Entry 8FVH (electron microscopy, 3.10 A resolution); this record covers chains Z and f of the 36 polymer chains in the assembly.

Chain Z:
Protein: E217 head-to-tail connector protein gp27
Organism: Pseudomonas phage vB_PaeM_E217
UniProtKB: A0A2K8HNR2 (A0A2K8HNR2_9CAUD); residues 1-155 here = UniProt positions 1-155
Amino-acid sequence (155 residues; each row starts with the number of its first residue):
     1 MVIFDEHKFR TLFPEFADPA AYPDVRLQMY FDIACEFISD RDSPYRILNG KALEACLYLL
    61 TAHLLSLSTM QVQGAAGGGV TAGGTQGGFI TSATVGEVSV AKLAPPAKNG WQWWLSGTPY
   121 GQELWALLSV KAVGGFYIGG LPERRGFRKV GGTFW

Chain f:
Protein: E217 portal protein gp19
Organism: Pseudomonas phage vB_PaeM_E217
UniProtKB: A0A2K8HWX3 (A0A2K8HWX3_9CAUD); residue numbers follow UniProt; this construct covers 96-528
Amino-acid sequence (433 residues; row label = number of the first residue in the row):
    96 PTMLQDWYNS QGFIGYQACA IISQHWLVDK ACSMSGEDAA RNGWELKSDG RKLSDEQSAL
   156 IARRDMEFRV KDNLVELNRF KNVFGVRIAL FVVESDDPDY YEKPFNPDGV TPGSYKGISQ
   216 IDPYWAMPQL TAGSTADPSS EHFYEPDFWI ISGKKYHRSH LVVVRGPQPP DILKPTYIFG
   276 GIPLTQRIYE RVYAAERTAN EAPLLAMSKR TSTIHVDVEK AIANEEAFNA RLAFWIANRD
   336 NHGVKVLGID EGMEQFDTNL ADFDSIIMNQ YQLVAAIAKT PATKLLGTSP KGFNATGEHE
   396 TISYHEELES IQEHIFDPLL ERHYLLLAKS EEIDVQLEIV WNPVDSTSSQ QQAELNNKKA
   456 ATDEIYINSG VVSPDEVRER LRDDPRSGYN RLTDDQAETE PGMSPENLAE FEKAGAQSAK
   516 AKGEAERAEA QAG

How chain Z and chain f interact:
Contacting residue pairs (13):
  Glu143(Z) - Arg292(f)  salt bridge
  Gly146(Z) - Tyr288(f)
  Phe147(Z) - Ala289(f)  hydrophobic
  Arg148(Z) - Trp102(f)
  Arg148(Z) - Ser105(f)  hydrogen bond
  Arg148(Z) - Gln106(f)
  Arg148(Z) - Glu285(f)  salt bridge
  Val150(Z) - Met98(f)  hydrophobic
  Val150(Z) - Trp102(f)
  Gly151(Z) - Asp101(f)
  Gly152(Z) - Trp102(f)
  Gly152(Z) - Ser105(f)  hydrogen bond (backbone-side chain)
  Phe154(Z) - Glu285(f)
Other interface residues (no listed pair), chain f (10 interface residues in all): Tyr284

In short:
Chain Z and chain f form an interface of 8 and 10 residues respectively; the contacts include 2 hydrogen bonds
and 2 salt bridges. Polar contacts include Glu143(Z)-Arg292(f), Arg148(Z)-Glu285(f) and Arg148(Z)-Ser105(f).
Chain Z is E217 head-to-tail connector protein gp27 and chain f is E217 portal protein gp19, both from
Pseudomonas phage vB_PaeM_E217; the structure, Pseudomonas phage E217 neck (portal, head-to-tail connector,
collar and gateway proteins), was determined by electron microscopy (same publication as 8ENV, 8FRS, 8FUV and
8FVG).
